PDB entry 2AIR | X-ray diffraction, 2.00 A resolution | chains B and H of the 4 polymer chains in the assembly

[Chain B (and H)]
Name: Aspartate carbamoyltransferase regulatory chain
From: Escherichia coli
Notes: chain H of this document is another copy of the same molecule, construct and numbering; everything in this record applies to it too
Reference sequence: P0A7F3 (PYRI_ECOLI); residues 1-153 here correspond to UniProt positions 0-152 (UniProt number = residue number - 1)
Sequence (153 residues; row label = number of the first residue in the row):
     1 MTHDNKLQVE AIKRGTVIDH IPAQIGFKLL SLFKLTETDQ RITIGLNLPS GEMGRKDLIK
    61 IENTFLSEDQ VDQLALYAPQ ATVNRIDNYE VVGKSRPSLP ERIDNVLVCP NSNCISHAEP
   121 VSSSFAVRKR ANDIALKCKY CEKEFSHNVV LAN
Ion coordination: Zn2+: Cys109, Cys114, Cys138, Cys141

[Chain B / chain H interface]
Pairs across the interface (40; chain B residue first):
  Glu10(B) with Val9(H); Glu10(H), hydrogen bond (side chain-backbone)
  Ala11(B) with Val9(H)
  Gln24(B) with Thr36(H); Glu37(H)
  Phe27(B) with Phe27(H), hydrophobic; Leu30(H), hydrophobic; Ser31(H); Thr36(H)
  Leu30(B) with Phe27(H), hydrophobic
  Ser31(B) with Phe27(H)
  Thr36(B) with Gln24(H), hydrogen bond (backbone-side chain); Phe27(H); Leu46(H)
  Glu37(B) with Gln24(H)
  Thr38(B) with Gln24(H), hydrogen bond (backbone-side chain); Asn47(H), hydrogen bond (backbone-side chain)
  Asp39(B) with Asn47(H), hydrogen bond (backbone-side chain)
  Gln40(B) with Asn47(H)
  Arg41(B) with Leu46(H); Asn47(H); Pro49(H); Arg55(H)
  Ile42(B) with Ile44(H); Gly45(H); Leu46(H), hydrogen bond (backbone-backbone)
  Thr43(B) with Val9(H); Ile44(H)
  Ile44(B) with Ile42(H); Thr43(H); Ile44(H), hydrogen bond (backbone-backbone)
  Gly45(B) with Ile42(H)
  Leu46(B) with Thr36(H); Arg41(H); Ile42(H), hydrogen bond (backbone-backbone)
  Asn47(B) with Thr38(H); Asp39(H); Gln40(H), hydrogen bond (side chain-backbone); Arg41(H)
  Pro49(B) with Arg41(H)
Interface residues without a listed pair, chain B (21 interface residues in all): Leu48, Lys60
Interface residues without a listed pair, chain H (22 interface residues in all): Gln8, Leu48

[Summary]
21 residues of chain B face 22 of chain H across their interface, with 9 hydrogen bonds. Polar contacts
include Glu10(B)-Glu10(H), Thr36(B)-Gln24(H) and Thr38(B)-Gln24(H). The Zn2+ site is built by Cys109(B),
Cys114(B), Cys138(B) and Cys141(B).
Both chains are Aspartate carbamoyltransferase regulatory chain (Escherichia coli). Entry 2AIR (T-state Active
Site of Aspartate Transcarbamylase:Crystal Structure of the Carbamyl Phosphate and L-alanosine Ligated Enzyme)
was determined by X-ray diffraction.
